8VKX - chains H and L of the 3 polymer chains in the assembly; structure by X-ray diffraction, 3.35 A resolution.

== Chain H ==
Molecule: VX22 heavy chain
From: Homo sapiens
Chain sequence (235 residues; row label = number of the first residue in the row; a row labelled like 52A-52C holds insertion residues (52A, then the next letters in order)):
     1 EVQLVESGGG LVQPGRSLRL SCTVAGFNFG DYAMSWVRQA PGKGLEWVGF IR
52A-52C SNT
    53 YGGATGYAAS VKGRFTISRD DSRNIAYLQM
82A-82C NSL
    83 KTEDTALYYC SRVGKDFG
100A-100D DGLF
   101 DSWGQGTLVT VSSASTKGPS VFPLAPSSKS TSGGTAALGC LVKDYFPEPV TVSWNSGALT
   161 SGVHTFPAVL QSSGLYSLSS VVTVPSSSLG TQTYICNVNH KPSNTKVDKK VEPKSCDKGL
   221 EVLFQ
Unresolved in the structure: 221-225
Cystine bridges: Cys-22/Cys-92, Cys-140/Cys-196

== Chain L ==
Molecule: VX22 light chain
From: Homo sapiens
Chain sequence (216 residues; numbered 1 to 212 plus 5 insertion-coded residues; 1 number in that range is skipped by the numbering (no residue carries it; nothing is unmodelled there); the number before each row is that of its first residue; a row labelled like 27A-27C holds insertion residues (27A, then the next letters in order)):
     1 QSVLIQPAS
    11 VSGSPGQSIT ISCTGTS
27A-27C SDV
    28 GNYNLFSWYQ QKPGKVPKLI IYEGYKRPSG VSDRFSGSKS GNTASLTISG LQAEDEADYS
    88 CCLYAGRS
   95A L
    96 WVFGGGTKVT V
  106A L
   107 GQPKAAPSVT LFPPSSEELQ ANKATLVCLI SDFYPGAVTV AWKADSSPVK AGVETTTPSK
   167 QSNNKYAASS YLSLTPEQWK SHRSYSCQVT HEGSTVEKTV APTECS
Unresolved in the structure: 1, 209-212
Cystine bridges: Cys-23/Cys-88, Cys-134/Cys-193

== How chain H and chain L interact ==
Contacting residue pairs (57):
  Val-37(H) / Phe-98(L)  hydrophobic
  Gln-39(H) / Gln-38(L)
  Gly-44(H) / Gly-100(L)
  Leu-45(H) / Phe-98(L)
  Trp-47(H) / Ser-95(L)
  Trp-47(H) / Leu-95A(L)  hydrophobic
  Trp-47(H) / Trp-96(L)
  Trp-47(H) / Phe-98(L)
  Phe-50(H) / Ser-95(L)
  Phe-50(H) / Trp-96(L)  hydrophobic
  Arg-52(H) / Ser-95(L)  hydrogen bond
  Tyr-59(H) / Leu-95A(L)
  Tyr-91(H) / Gln-38(L)
  Phe-99(H) / Tyr-49(L)
  Gly-100(H) / Glu-50(L)
  Asp-100A(H) / Tyr-30(L)  hydrogen bond
  Asp-100A(H) / Leu-32(L)
  Gly-100B(H) / Trp-96(L)
  Leu-100C(H) / Tyr-36(L)  hydrogen bond (backbone-side chain)
  Leu-100C(H) / Leu-46(L)
  Leu-100C(H) / Tyr-49(L)  hydrophobic
  Phe-100D(H) / Tyr-36(L)
  Phe-100D(H) / Phe-98(L)  hydrophobic
  Trp-103(H) / Pro-44(L)
  Gly-104(H) / Val-43(L)
  Phe-122(H) / Ser-121(L)
  Phe-122(H) / Glu-124(L)
  Pro-123(H) / Ser-121(L)
  Pro-123(H) / Glu-123(L)
  Leu-124(H) / Phe-118(L)  hydrophobic
  Ala-137(H) / Phe-118(L)
  Leu-141(H) / Glu-124(L)
  Leu-141(H) / Thr-131(L)
  Leu-141(H) / Val-133(L)  hydrophobic
  Leu-141(H) / Tyr-177(L)  hydrophobic
  Lys-143(H) / Thr-131(L)
  Asp-144(H) / Lys-129(L)  salt bridge
  Phe-166(H) / Leu-135(L)  hydrophobic
  Phe-166(H) / Ile-136(L)
  Phe-166(H) / Ala-173(L)  hydrophobic
  Pro-167(H) / Thr-162(L)
  Pro-167(H) / Ser-165(L)
  Ala-168(H) / Thr-162(L)
  Val-169(H) / Glu-160(L)
  Val-169(H) / Thr-162(L)
  Val-169(H) / Tyr-177(L)  hydrophobic
  Leu-170(H) / Glu-160(L)
  Gln-171(H) / Glu-160(L)
  Ser-172(H) / Glu-160(L)  hydrogen bond (backbone-side chain)
  Ser-177(H) / Tyr-177(L)
  Leu-178(H) / Tyr-177(L)
  Ser-179(H) / Val-133(L)
  Ser-179(H) / Tyr-177(L)  hydrogen bond (backbone-side chain)
  Val-181(H) / Phe-118(L)  hydrophobic
  Val-181(H) / Leu-135(L)  hydrophobic
  Lys-209(H) / Glu-123(L)  salt bridge
  Lys-214(H) / Ser-122(L)
Also at the interface, not in a pair above, chain H (42 interface residues in all): Val-95, Gln-105, Ala-125, Ser-130, Leu-138
Also at the interface, not in a pair above, chain L (39 interface residues in all): Pro-55, Ser-87, Cys-89, Tyr-91, Gly-99, Pro-119, Ser-137, Ala-174, Ser-175, Ser-179

== Overview ==
The interface between chain H and chain L involves 42 residues on one side and 39 on the other; the contacts
include 5 hydrogen bonds and 2 salt bridges. Among the polar pairs are Asp-144(H)/Lys-129(L),
Lys-209(H)/Glu-123(L) and Arg-52(H)/Ser-95(L).
Chain H is VX22 heavy chain and chain L is VX22 light chain, both from Homo sapiens; the structure, VX22 bound
to GII.4 P domain, was determined by X-ray diffraction.
